Entry 6EVU (X-ray diffraction, 1.60 A resolution); this record covers chain A.

[Chain A]
Name: PrgB
Source organism: Enterococcus faecalis
UniProtKB: Q04112 (Q04112_ENTFL); numbering as in UniProt (aligned over 246-558)
Chain sequence (315 residues; numbered 244 to 558; the number before each row is that of its first residue):
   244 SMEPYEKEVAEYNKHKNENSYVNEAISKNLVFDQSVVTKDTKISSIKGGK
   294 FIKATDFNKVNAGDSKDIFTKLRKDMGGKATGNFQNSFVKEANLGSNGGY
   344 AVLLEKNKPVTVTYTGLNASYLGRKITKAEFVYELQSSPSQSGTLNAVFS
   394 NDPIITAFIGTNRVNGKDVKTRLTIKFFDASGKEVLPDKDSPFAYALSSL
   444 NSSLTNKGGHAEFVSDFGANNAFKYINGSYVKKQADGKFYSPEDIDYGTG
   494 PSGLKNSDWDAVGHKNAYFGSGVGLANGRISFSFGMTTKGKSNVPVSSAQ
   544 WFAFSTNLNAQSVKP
Unresolved in the structure: 244-245
Sequence notes: expression tag (244-245)
From the paper describing this entry:
  - binding site for 2-amino-2-hydroxymethyl-propane-1,3-diol: Ser442, Asn444, Glu455, Asp503

[In short]
The paper reports a binding site for 2-amino-2-hydroxymethyl-propane-1,3-diol at Ser442, Asn444 and Glu455
among others.
Chain A is PrgB (Enterococcus faecalis); the structure, Adhesin domain of PrgB from Enterococcus faecalis, was
determined by X-ray diffraction, deposited together with 6GED.
